8SZH - chains A and C of the 5 polymer chains in the assembly; structure by electron microscopy, 3.10 A resolution.

[Chain A]
Name: Extracellular calcium-sensing receptor
Organism: Homo sapiens
Reference sequence: P41180 (CASR_HUMAN); residues 19-894 here = UniProt positions 19-894
Chain sequence (886 residues; each row starts with the number of its first residue):
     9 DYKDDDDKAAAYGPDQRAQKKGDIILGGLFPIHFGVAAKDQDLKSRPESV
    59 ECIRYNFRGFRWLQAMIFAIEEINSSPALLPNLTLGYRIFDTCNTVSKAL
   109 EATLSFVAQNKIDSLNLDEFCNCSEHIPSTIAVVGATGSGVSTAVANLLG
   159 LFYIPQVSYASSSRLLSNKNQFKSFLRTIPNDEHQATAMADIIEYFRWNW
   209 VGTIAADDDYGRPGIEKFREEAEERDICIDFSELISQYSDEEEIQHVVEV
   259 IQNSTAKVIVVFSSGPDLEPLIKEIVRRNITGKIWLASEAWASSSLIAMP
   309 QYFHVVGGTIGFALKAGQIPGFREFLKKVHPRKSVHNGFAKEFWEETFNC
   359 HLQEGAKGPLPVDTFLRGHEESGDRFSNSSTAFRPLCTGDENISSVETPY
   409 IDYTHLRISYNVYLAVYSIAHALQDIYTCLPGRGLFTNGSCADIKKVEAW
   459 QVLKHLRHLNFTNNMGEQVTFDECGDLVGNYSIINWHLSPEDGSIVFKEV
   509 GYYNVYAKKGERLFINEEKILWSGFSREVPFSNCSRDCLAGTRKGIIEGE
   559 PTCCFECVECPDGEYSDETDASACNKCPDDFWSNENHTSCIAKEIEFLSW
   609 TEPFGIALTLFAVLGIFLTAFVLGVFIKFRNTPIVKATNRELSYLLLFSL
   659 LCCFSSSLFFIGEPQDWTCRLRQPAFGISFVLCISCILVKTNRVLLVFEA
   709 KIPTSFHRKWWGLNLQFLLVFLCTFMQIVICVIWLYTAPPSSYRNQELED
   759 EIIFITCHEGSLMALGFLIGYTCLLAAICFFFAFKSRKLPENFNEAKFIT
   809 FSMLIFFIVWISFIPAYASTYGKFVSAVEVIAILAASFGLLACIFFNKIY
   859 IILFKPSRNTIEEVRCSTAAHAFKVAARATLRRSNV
Not modelled in the structure: 9-19, 126-130, 363-390, 888-894
Differences from the reference sequence: expression tag (9-18)
Disulfide bonds: C60-C101, C236-C561, C358-C395, C437-C449, C542-C562, C546-C565, C568-C582, C585-C598, C677-C765
Covalent attachments: N-acetylglucosamine (NAG) linked to N468, N488, N541
Bound ions: Ca2+ site 1: I81, S84, L87, L88; Ca2+ site 2: D234 (shared with 1 residue of chain B)
Small-molecule neighbours:
  - spermine (SPM), molecule 1: E224, R227, E228
  - spermine (SPM), molecule 2: D238, F239, S240, E241, V258, N261
  - spermine (SPM), molecule 3: S827, T828, Y829, F832
  - tryptophan (TRP): R66, W70, T145, G146, S147, A168, S169, S170, Y218, E297, A298, I416
  - YP4 (N-[(1R)-1-(naphthalen-1-yl)ethyl]-3-[3-(trifluoromethyl)phenyl]propan-1-amine): F668, Q681, F684, G685, L776, I777, T780, F814, W818, I819, I822, Y825, E837, I841
UniProt features mapped onto this chain:
  - region: F637 to R648 (Intracellular loop 1 (ICL1)), T699 to N722 (Intracellular loop 2 (ICL2)), F790 to K805 (Intracellular loop 3 (ICL3)), R890 to V894 (Arginine-rich retention motif)
  - binding site (phosphate): R66 to W70, R415 to S417
  - binding site (Ca(2+)): I81, S84, L87, L88, T100, T145, S170, P188, D190, E231, D234, E297, Y489, G557
  - binding site (L-tryptophan): S147, A168, S170, E297
  - binding site (spermine): D238, S240
  - site: C482 (Important for ability of agonist AMG 416 to activate G-protein-coupled receptor activity)
  - modified residue: T888 (Phosphothreonine), S892 (Phosphoserine)
  - glycosylation (N-linked (GlcNAc...) asparagine): N90, N130, N261, N287, N386, N400, N446, N468, N488, N541, N594
  - natural variant: G21 (G21R: In HHC1), Q27 (Q27R: Found in a patient with primary hyperparathyroidism detected at adulthood), K29 (K29E: In HYPOC1), P39 (P39A: In HHC1), F42 (F42S: In HHC1), K47 (K47N: In HYPOC1), S53 (S53P: In HHC1), P55 (P55L: In HHC1), R62 (R62M: In HHC1), R66 (R66C: In HHC1; R66H: In HHC1), I81 (I81M: In HHC1), T100 (T100I: In NSHPT), 84 further natural variant entries in UniProt
  - mutagenesis: K29 (K29A/N/E/D: Increased calcium sensitivity; K29R: Does not affect calcium sensitivity), L51 (L51A: Decreased calcium-induced G-protein-coupled receptor activity), R69 (R69E: Abolishes G-protein coupled receptor signaling pathway), W70 (W70A: Abolished calcium-induced G-protein-coupled receptor activity), N102 (N102I: Abolishes G-protein coupled receptor activity), T145 (T145A: Abolished calcium-induced G-protein-coupled receptor activity; T145I: Reduced calcium-induced G-protein-coupled receptor activity), S147 (S147A: Abolished calcium-induced G-protein-coupled receptor activity), S170 (S170A: Abolished calcium-induced G-protein-coupled receptor activity; S170K: Reduced calcium-induced G-protein-coupled receptor activity), D190 (D190A: Reduced calcium-induced G-protein-coupled receptor activity; D190K: Reduced calcium-induced G-protein-coupled receptor activity), Q193 (Q193A: Reduced calcium-induced G-protein-coupled receptor activity), D216 (D216A: Strongly reduced calcium-induced G-protein-coupled receptor activity), Y218 (Y218A: Abolished calcium-induced G-protein-coupled receptor activity; Y218S: Abolished calcium-induced G-protein-coupled receptor activity), 34 further mutagenesis entries in UniProt

[Chain C]
Name: Guanine nucleotide-binding protein G(i) subunit alpha-3
Organism: Homo sapiens
Reference sequence: P08754 (GNAI3_HUMAN); residue numbers follow UniProt; this construct covers 1-354
Chain sequence (354 residues; row label = number of the first residue in the row):
     1 MGCTLSAEDKAAVERSKMIDRNLREDGEKAAKEVKLLLLGAGESGKSTIV
    51 KQMKIIHEDGYSEDECKQYKVVVYSNTIQSIIAIIRAMGRLKIDFGEAAR
   101 ADDARQLFVLAGSAEEGVMTPELAGVIKRLWRDGGVQACFSRSREYQLND
   151 SASYYLNDLDRISQSNYIPTQQDVLRTRVKTTGIVETHFTFKDLYFKMFD
   201 VGGQRSERKKWIHCFEGVTAIIFCVALSDYDLVLAEDEEMNRMHESMKLF
   251 DSICNNKWFTETSIILFLNKKDLFEEKIKRSPLTICYPEYTGSNTYEEAA
   301 AYIQCQFEDLNRRKDTKEIYTHFTCATDTKNVQFVFDAVTDVIIKNNLKE
   351 CGLY
Not modelled in the structure: 1-6, 55-179
UniProt features mapped onto this chain:
  - region: K35 to T48 (G1 motif), D173 to T181 (G2 motif), F196 to R205 (G3 motif), I265 to D272 (G4 motif), T324 to T329 (G5 motif)
  - binding site (GTP): G42, E43, S44, G45, K46, S47, T48, D150, S151, L175, R176, T177, R178, V179, K180, T181, V201, G203, N269, K270 and 5 more in UniProt
  - binding site (GDP): E43, S44, G45, K46, S47, T48, S151, L175, R176, T177, R178, N269, K270, D272, C325, A326
  - binding site (Mg(2+)): S47, T181
  - modified residue: R178 (ADP-ribosylarginine), Q204 (Deamidated glutamine), C351 (ADP-ribosylcysteine)
  - lipidation: G2 (N-myristoyl glycine), C3 (S-palmitoyl cysteine)
  - natural variant: G40 (G40R: In ARCND1), G45 (G45S: In ARCND1), S47 (S47N: In ARCND1; S47R: In ARCND1)
  - mutagenesis: K35 (K35A: Decreased affinity for PLCD4), L36 (L36A: Increased affinity for PLCD4), L37 (L37A: No effect on binding to PLCD4), L39 (L39A: Decreased affinity for PLCD4), G42 (G42R: Decreased affinity for PLCD4), I184 (I184A: No effect on binding to PLCD4), W211 (W211A: Decreased affinity for CCDC88C and PLCD4), F215 (F215A: Decreased affinity for CCDC88C and PLCD4), V218 (V218A: No effect on binding to PLCD4), K248 (K248M: No effect on binding to CCDC88C), L249 (L249H: Decreased affinity for PLCD4; L249V: No effect on binding to PLCD4), S252 (S252A: Increased affinity for PLCD4; S252D: Decreased affinity for PLCD4), 4 further mutagenesis entries in UniProt

[Interface between chain A and chain C]
Pairs across the interface (39; chain A residue first):
  K644(A) - G352(C)
  K644(A) - L353(C)
  K644(A) - Y354(C)
  A645(A) - L353(C)  hydrogen bond (backbone-backbone)
  N647(A) - L353(C)
  R701(A) - C351(C)  hydrogen bond (side chain-backbone)
  R701(A) - L353(C)
  V705(A) - L348(C)  hydrophobic
  V705(A) - C351(C)  hydrophobic
  F706(A) - L348(C)  hydrophobic
  A708(A) - N347(C)
  K709(A) - I343(C)
  P711(A) - A31(C)
  R716(A) - E350(C)  salt bridge
  W719(A) - C351(C)  hydrogen bond
  F801(A) - L348(C)  hydrophobic
  R873(A) - K314(C)  hydrogen bond (side chain-backbone)
  R873(A) - D315(C)  hydrogen bond (side chain-backbone)
  R873(A) - T316(C)
  R873(A) - K317(C)
  R873(A) - E318(C)  salt bridge
  R873(A) - K345(C)  hydrogen bond (backbone-side chain)
  R873(A) - Y354(C)  hydrogen bond
  T876(A) - L348(C)
  A877(A) - D341(C)
  A880(A) - T340(C)
  A880(A) - D341(C)
  K882(A) - Y320(C)
  K882(A) - D337(C)
  V883(A) - Y320(C)  hydrophobic
  A884(A) - I319(C)
  A884(A) - Y320(C)
  A884(A) - T321(C)  hydrogen bond (backbone-backbone)
  A884(A) - F334(C)  hydrophobic
  A885(A) - Q304(C)
  A885(A) - E308(C)
  A885(A) - I319(C)
  R886(A) - Q304(C)
  R886(A) - E308(C)
Other interface residues (no listed pair), chain A (26 interface residues in all): V702, T712, I869, V872, F881
Other interface residues (no listed pair), chain C (27 interface residues in all): K32, A338, I344

[Summary]
The interface between chain A and chain C involves 26 residues on one side and 27 on the other; the contacts
include 8 hydrogen bonds and 2 salt bridges. Polar pairs include R716(A)-E350(C), R873(A)-E318(C) and
R701(A)-C351(C).
Here chain A is Extracellular calcium-sensing receptor and chain C is Guanine nucleotide-binding protein G(i)
subunit alpha-3, both from Homo sapiens. Entry 8SZH (Cryo-EM structure of cinacalcet-bound human
calcium-sensing receptor CaSR-Gi complex in lipid nanodiscs) was determined by electron microscopy together
with 8SZF, 8SZG and 8SZI from the same study.
